2XEM - chains B and C of the 4 polymer chains in the assembly; structure by X-ray diffraction, 2.10 A resolution.

# Chain B (and C)
Name: DYNE7
From: Micromonospora chersina
Notes: chain C of this document is another copy of the same molecule, construct and numbering; everything in this record applies to it too
UniProt: Q84HI7 (Q84HI7_9ACTO); residues 7-150 here correspond to UniProt positions 1-144 (UniProt number = residue number - 6)
Sequence (150 residues; each row starts with the number of its first residue):
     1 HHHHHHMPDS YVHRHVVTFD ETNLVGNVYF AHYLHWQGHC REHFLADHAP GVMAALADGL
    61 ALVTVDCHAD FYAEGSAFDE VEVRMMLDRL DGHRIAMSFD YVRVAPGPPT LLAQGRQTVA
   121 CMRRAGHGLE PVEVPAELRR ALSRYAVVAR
Disordered / not traced: 1-8, 145-150 (chain C: 1-8, 148-150)
Construct notes: expression tag (1-6)
Small-molecule neighbours: SSV ((3E,5E,7E,9E,11E,13E)-pentadeca-3,5,7,9,11,13-hexaen-2-one): Arg41, Glu42, Phe44, Leu45, Leu62, Met85, Met86, Leu87, Ile95, Met97, Val119, Leu138, Leu142

# Interface between chain B and chain C
Pairs across the interface (18; chain B residue first):
  Phe19(B) - Asn23(C)
  Phe19(B) - Leu24(C)  hydrophobic
  Phe19(B) - Tyr29(C)  hydrophobic
  Asp20(B) - Tyr29(C)
  Thr22(B) - Thr22(C)
  Thr22(B) - Asn23(C)
  Thr22(B) - Leu24(C)  hydrogen bond (side chain-backbone)
  Asn23(B) - Phe19(C)
  Asn23(B) - Thr22(C)
  Asn23(B) - Asn23(C)
  Asn23(B) - Leu24(C)  hydrogen bond (backbone-backbone)
  Leu24(B) - Phe19(C)  hydrophobic
  Leu24(B) - Thr22(C)  hydrogen bond (backbone-side chain)
  Leu24(B) - Asn23(C)  hydrogen bond (backbone-backbone)
  Leu24(B) - Ala77(C)  hydrophobic
  Tyr29(B) - Phe19(C)  hydrophobic
  Tyr29(B) - Asp20(C)
  Ala77(B) - Leu24(C)  hydrophobic
Interface residues without a listed pair, chain B (9 interface residues in all): Val25, Gly26
Interface residues without a listed pair, chain C (9 interface residues in all): Val25, Gly26

# Overview
Chain B and chain C each contribute 9 residues to their interface; the contacts include 4 hydrogen bonds.
Polar pairs include Thr22(B)-Leu24(C) and Asn23(B)-Leu24(C). Chain B binds compound SSV.
Both chains are DYNE7 (Micromonospora chersina). Entry 2XEM (Induced-fit and allosteric effects upon polyene
binding revealed by crystal structures of the Dynemicin thioesterase) was determined by X-ray diffraction
together with 2XFL from the same study.
